PDB entry 4J8C | X-ray diffraction, 1.10 A resolution | chains A and B

# Chain A (and B)
Protein: Hsc70-interacting protein
From: Rattus norvegicus
Notes: chain B of this document is another copy of the same molecule, construct and numbering; everything in this record applies to it too
UniProtKB: P50503 (F10A1_RAT); residues 1-44 here = UniProt positions 1-44
Amino-acid sequence (46 residues; each row starts with the number of its first residue; numbers below 1 keep their minus sign (Gly-1 is residue -1)):
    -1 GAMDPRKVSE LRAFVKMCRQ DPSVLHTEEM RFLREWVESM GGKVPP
Unresolved in the structure: -1 to 0
Construct notes: expression tag (-1 to 0)

# Interface between chain A and chain B
Residue-residue contacts (39; chain A residue first):
  Lys5(A) with Glu8(B), salt bridge
  Val6(A) with Glu27(B)
  Glu8(A) with Lys5(B)
  Leu9(A) with Leu9(B), hydrophobic; Phe30(B), hydrophobic
  Arg10(A) with Phe30(B)
  Phe12(A) with Met1(B), hydrophobic; Leu9(B), hydrophobic
  Val13(A) with Phe30(B), hydrophobic; Leu31(B), hydrophobic; Trp34(B), hydrophobic
  Cys16(A) with Trp34(B), hydrophobic
  Arg17(A) with Glu33(B); Trp34(B); Ser37(B)
  Leu23(A) with Trp34(B), hydrophobic
  Glu27(A) with Val6(B)
  Phe30(A) with Leu9(B); Arg10(B); Val13(B), hydrophobic
  Leu31(A) with Val13(B), hydrophobic
  Glu33(A) with Arg17(B)
  Trp34(A) with Val13(B), hydrophobic; Cys16(B), hydrophobic; Arg17(B); Leu23(B), hydrophobic
  Val35(A) with Met38(B), hydrophobic
  Ser37(A) with Arg17(B)
  Met38(A) with Val35(B), hydrophobic; Gly40(B); Lys41(B), hydrogen bond (backbone-backbone)
  Gly39(A) with Gly39(B); Gly40(B)
  Gly40(A) with Met38(B); Gly39(B); Gly40(B)
  Lys41(A) with Met38(B), hydrogen bond (backbone-backbone)
  Val42(A) with Met38(B), hydrophobic
  Pro43(A) with Met38(B)
Other interface residues (no listed pair), chain A (24 interface residues in all): Met28
Other interface residues (no listed pair), chain B (25 interface residues in all): Phe12, Met28, Val42, Pro43

# In short
Chain A and chain B form an interface of 24 and 25 residues respectively, with 2 hydrogen bonds and 1 salt
bridge. Polar pairs include Lys5(A)-Glu8(B) and Met38(A)-Lys41(B).
Chain A and chain B are both Hsc70-interacting protein (Rattus norvegicus); the structure, Crystal structure
of the dimerization domain of Hsc70-interacting protein, was determined by X-ray diffraction together with
4J8D and 4J8E from the same study.
